7RYS - chains A and D of the 4 polymer chains in the assembly; structure by electron microscopy, 3.70 A resolution.

== Chain A (and D) ==
Name: SthK
Source organism: Spirochaeta thermophila
Notes: chain D of this document is another copy of the same molecule, construct and numbering; everything in this record applies to it too
UniProt: G0GA88 (G0GA88_SPITZ); residue numbers follow UniProt; this construct covers 1-420
Chain sequence (456 residues; numbered -18 to 437; the number before each row is that of its first residue; numbers below 1 keep their minus sign (Met-18 is residue -18)):
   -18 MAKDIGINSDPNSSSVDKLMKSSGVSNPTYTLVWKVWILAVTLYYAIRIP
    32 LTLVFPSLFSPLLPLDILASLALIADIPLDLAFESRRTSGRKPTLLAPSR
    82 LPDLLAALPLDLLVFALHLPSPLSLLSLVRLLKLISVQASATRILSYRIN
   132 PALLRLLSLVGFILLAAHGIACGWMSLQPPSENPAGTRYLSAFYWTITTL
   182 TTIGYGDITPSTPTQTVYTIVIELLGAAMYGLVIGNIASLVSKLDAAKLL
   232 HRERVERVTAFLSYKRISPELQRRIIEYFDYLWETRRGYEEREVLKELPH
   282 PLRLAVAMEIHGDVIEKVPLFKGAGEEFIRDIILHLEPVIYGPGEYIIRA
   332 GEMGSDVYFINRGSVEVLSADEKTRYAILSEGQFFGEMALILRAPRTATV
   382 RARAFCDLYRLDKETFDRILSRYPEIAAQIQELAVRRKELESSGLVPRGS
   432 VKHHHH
Not modelled in the structure: -18 to 9, 63-80, 126-129, 421-437
Sequence notes: expression tag (-18 to 0, 421-437); engineered mutation Ala120 (Arg in G0GA88)
Small-molecule neighbours:
  - adenosine-3',5'-cyclic-monophosphate (CMP): Ile329, Val348, Tyr357, Phe366, Gly367, Glu368, Met369, Ala370, Arg377, Thr378, Ala379, Arg418, Glu420
  - phosphatidylglycerol (PGW; (1R)-2-{[(S)-{[(2S)-2,3-dihydroxypropyl]oxy}(hydroxy)phosphoryl]oxy}-1-[(hexadecanoyloxy)methyl]ethyl (9Z)-octadec-9-enoate), molecule 1: Tyr25, Ile28, Arg29, Leu32, Leu39, Leu43
  - phosphatidylglycerol (PGW), molecule 2: Ile28, Leu32, Leu145, His149, Ala166, Tyr170, Phe174
  - phosphatidylglycerol (PGW), molecule 3: Pro31, Leu34, Ser102, Leu106, Leu109, Gly150, Gly154, Ser157
  - phosphatidylglycerol (PGW), molecule 4: Val141, Ile144, Leu145, Ile215, Ile218, Val222
  - phosphatidylglycerol (PGW), molecule 5: Leu158, Thr195, Val198, Tyr199, Val202
  - phosphatidylglycerol (PGW), molecule 6: Pro165, Ala166, Gly167
  - phosphatidylglycerol (PGW), molecule 7: Gly167, Thr168, Tyr170, Leu171, Phe174
  - phosphatidylglycerol (PGW), molecule 8: Pro194, Thr195, Val198, Ile201, Val202, Leu205
  - phosphatidylglycerol (PGW), molecule 9: Leu205, Ala209, Met210, Leu213
Reported in the primary citation:
  - conformationally variable residues (helix shift, side-chain flip): Val118, Ala208, Ile215

== Chain A / chain D interface ==
Residue-residue contacts (55):
  Pro132(A) - Glu237(D)
  Trp176(A) - Tyr186(D)
  Thr180(A) - Ile184(D)
  Thr180(A) - Tyr186(D)  hydrogen bond
  Thr183(A) - Thr183(D)
  Thr183(A) - Ile184(D)
  Ile184(A) - Ile184(D)
  Gly185(A) - Gly185(D)
  Gly185(A) - Tyr186(D)
  Gly187(A) - Tyr186(D)
  Pro194(A) - Leu171(D)
  Thr197(A) - Leu171(D)
  Thr197(A) - Tyr175(D)
  Val198(A) - Leu171(D)  hydrophobic
  Thr200(A) - Tyr175(D)
  Ile201(A) - Leu171(D)  hydrophobic
  Ile201(A) - Tyr175(D)  hydrophobic
  Glu204(A) - Tyr175(D)
  Glu204(A) - Ile178(D)
  Glu204(A) - Thr179(D)  hydrogen bond
  Glu204(A) - Thr182(D)
  Glu204(A) - Ile184(D)
  Glu204(A) - Tyr186(D)
  Leu205(A) - Ile178(D)  hydrophobic
  Leu205(A) - Tyr211(D)
  Ala208(A) - Thr182(D)
  Thr266(A) - Tyr245(D)
  Arg268(A) - Tyr245(D)
  Tyr270(A) - Ala241(D)
  Tyr270(A) - Phe242(D)
  Tyr270(A) - Tyr245(D)  hydrophobic
  Val275(A) - Phe242(D)  hydrophobic
  Leu276(A) - Phe242(D)  hydrophobic
  Glu278(A) - Arg235(D)
  Glu278(A) - Arg238(D)  salt bridge
  Glu278(A) - Val239(D)
  Leu279(A) - Val239(D)  hydrophobic
  Leu279(A) - Phe260(D)  hydrophobic
  Pro280(A) - Tyr259(D)
  Pro282(A) - Tyr322(D)  hydrophobic
  Pro282(A) - Glu326(D)
  Leu283(A) - Arg255(D)
  Leu283(A) - Ile256(D)  hydrophobic
  Leu283(A) - Tyr259(D)  hydrophobic
  Ala286(A) - Leu252(D)
  Ala286(A) - Arg255(D)
  Val287(A) - Leu252(D)  hydrophobic
  Val287(A) - Ile256(D)  hydrophobic
  Glu290(A) - Ile248(D)
  Glu290(A) - Ser249(D)  hydrogen bond
  Ile291(A) - Lys246(D)
  Ile291(A) - Ile248(D)  hydrophobic
  Arg311(A) - Arg330(D)
  Arg403(A) - Gly332(D)
  Arg403(A) - Met334(D)
Other interface residues (no listed pair), chain A (36 interface residues in all): Tyr186, Thr190, Pro191, Lys224, Arg267
Other interface residues (no listed pair), chain D (36 interface residues in all): Leu145, Phe174, Asp188, Glu234, Leu243, Ile321

== Summary ==
Chain A and chain D each contribute 36 residues to their interface, with 3 hydrogen bonds and 1 salt bridge.
Among the polar pairs are Glu278(A)-Arg238(D), Thr180(A)-Tyr186(D) and Glu204(A)-Thr179(D). Ligands of chain
A: adenosine-3',5'-cyclic-monophosphate and 9 copies of phosphatidylglycerol. The paper reports conformational
variability at Val118(A), Ala208(A) and Ile215(A).
Chain A and chain D are both SthK (Spirochaeta thermophila); the structure, SthK R120A Open State 2, was
determined by electron microscopy, deposited together with 7RSH, 7RTF, 7RTJ, 7RU0 and 7RYR.
